6O4Z - chains A and B of the 3 polymer chains in the assembly; structure by X-ray diffraction, 1.50 A resolution.

Chain A:
Molecule: MHC class I antigen
Source organism: Homo sapiens
UniProtKB: U5YJM1 (U5YJM1_HUMAN); residues 1-274 here correspond to UniProt positions 25-298 (UniProt number = residue number + 24)
Amino-acid sequence (274 residues; row label = number of the first residue in the row):
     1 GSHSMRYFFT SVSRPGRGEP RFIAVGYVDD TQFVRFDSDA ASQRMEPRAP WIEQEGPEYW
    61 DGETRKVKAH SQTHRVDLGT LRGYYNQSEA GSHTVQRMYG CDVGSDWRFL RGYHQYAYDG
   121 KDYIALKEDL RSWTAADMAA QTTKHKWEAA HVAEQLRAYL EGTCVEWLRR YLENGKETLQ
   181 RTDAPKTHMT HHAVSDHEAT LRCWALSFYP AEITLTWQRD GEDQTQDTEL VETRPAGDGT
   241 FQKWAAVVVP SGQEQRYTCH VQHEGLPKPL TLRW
Disulfide bonds: C101-C164, C203-C259
Metal / ion sites: Na+ site 1 near D37 (its only coordinating residue here); Na+ site 2: R44, E46; Na+ site 3: T94, Q96; Na+ site 4 near W147 (its only coordinating residue here)

Chain B:
Molecule: Beta-2-microglobulin
Source organism: Homo sapiens
UniProtKB: P61769 (B2MG_HUMAN); residues 1-99 here correspond to UniProt positions 21-119 (UniProt number = residue number + 20)
Amino-acid sequence (99 residues; row label = number of the first residue in the row):
     1 IQRTPKIQVY SRHPAENGKS NFLNCYVSGF HPSDIEVDLL KNGERIEKVE HSDLSFSKDW
    61 SFYLLYYTEF TPTEKDEYAC RVNHVTLSQP KIVKWDRDM
Swiss-Prot annotation at these positions:
  - modified residue: Q2 (Pyrrolidone carboxylic acid)
  - glycosylation: I1 (N-linked (Glc) (glycation) isoleucine), K19 (N-linked (Glc) (glycation) lysine), K41 (N-linked (Glc) (glycation) lysine), K48 (N-linked (Glc) (glycation) lysine), K58 (N-linked (Glc) (glycation) lysine), K91 (N-linked (Glc) (glycation) lysine), K94 (N-linked (Glc) (glycation) lysine)
Disulfide bonds: C25-C80

Interface between chain A and chain B:
Contacting residue pairs (57):
  F8(A) - S55(B)
  F8(A) - F56(B)
  F9(A) - F56(B)
  T10(A) - L54(B)
  T10(A) - F56(B)
  T10(A) - F62(B)
  V12(A) - S33(B)
  R14(A) - D34(B)  salt bridge
  I23(A) - L54(B)  hydrophobic
  V25(A) - D53(B)
  V25(A) - L54(B)
  V25(A) - S55(B)
  Y27(A) - S55(B)
  Y27(A) - Y63(B)
  Q32(A) - D53(B)
  R35(A) - D53(B)  salt bridge
  Q96(A) - H31(B)  hydrogen bond
  Q96(A) - F56(B)
  Q96(A) - W60(B)  hydrogen bond (side chain-backbone)
  Q96(A) - F62(B)
  R97(A) - F56(B)
  Q115(A) - W60(B)
  Y116(A) - W60(B)
  A117(A) - W60(B)  hydrophobic
  D119(A) - I1(B)
  D119(A) - H31(B)
  G120(A) - R3(B)  hydrogen bond (backbone-side chain)
  G120(A) - H31(B)
  G120(A) - W60(B)
  D122(A) - W60(B)  hydrogen bond
  T190(A) - D98(B)  hydrogen bond
  H192(A) - D98(B)  salt bridge
  R202(A) - D98(B)  salt bridge
  W204(A) - D98(B)  hydrogen bond
  W204(A) - M99(B)
  V231(A) - Q8(B)
  E232(A) - K6(B)  salt bridge
  E232(A) - Q8(B)  hydrogen bond (backbone-side chain)
  E232(A) - Y26(B)
  E232(A) - S28(B)  hydrogen bond
  T233(A) - Y26(B)
  R234(A) - Q8(B)  hydrogen bond
  R234(A) - Y10(B)
  R234(A) - M99(B)  hydrogen bond (side chain-backbone)
  P235(A) - Y10(B)  hydrogen bond (backbone-side chain)
  P235(A) - N24(B)
  P235(A) - Y26(B)
  P235(A) - L65(B)  hydrophobic
  A236(A) - R12(B)  hydrogen bond (backbone-side chain)
  A236(A) - N24(B)  hydrogen bond (backbone-side chain)
  G237(A) - R12(B)  hydrogen bond (backbone-side chain)
  G237(A) - L65(B)
  D238(A) - R12(B)
  Q242(A) - Y10(B)
  Q242(A) - S11(B)
  Q242(A) - R12(B)  hydrogen bond (side chain-backbone)
  W244(A) - M99(B)
Interface residues without a listed pair, chain A (36 interface residues in all): R48, T94, M98, K121
Interface residues without a listed pair, chain B (25 interface residues in all): H13, D59

Summary:
Chain A and chain B form an interface of 36 and 25 residues respectively; the contacts include 15 hydrogen
bonds and 5 salt bridges. Polar pairs include R14(A)-D34(B), R35(A)-D53(B) and H192(A)-D98(B). R44(A) and
E46(A) coordinate Na+ site 2. T94(A) and Q96(A) coordinate Na+ site 3.
Here chain A is MHC class I antigen and chain B is Beta-2-microglobulin, both from Homo sapiens. Entry 6O4Z
(Structure of HLA-A2:01 with peptide MM92) was determined by X-ray diffraction, deposited together with 6O4Y,
6O51 and 6O53.
